Entry 1ZAF (X-ray diffraction, 2.20 A resolution); this record covers chains A and B of the 4 polymer chains in the assembly.

# Chain A (and B)
Protein: Estrogen receptor beta
From: Homo sapiens
Notes: chain B of this document is another copy of the same molecule, construct and numbering; everything in this record applies to it too
UniProt: Q92731 (ESR2_HUMAN); residues 263-500 here = UniProt positions 263-500
Chain sequence (238 residues; numbered 263 to 500; the number before each row is that of its first residue):
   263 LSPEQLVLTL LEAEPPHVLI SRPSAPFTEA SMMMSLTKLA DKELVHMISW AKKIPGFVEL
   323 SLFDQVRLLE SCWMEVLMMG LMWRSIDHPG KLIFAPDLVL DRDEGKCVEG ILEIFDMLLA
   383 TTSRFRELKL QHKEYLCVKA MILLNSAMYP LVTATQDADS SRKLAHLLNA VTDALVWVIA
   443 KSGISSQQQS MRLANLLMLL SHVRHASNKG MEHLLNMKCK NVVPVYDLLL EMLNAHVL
Disordered / not traced: 411-420
Construct notes: conflict A409 (Ser in Q92731)
Residues lining bound ligands: 3-Bromo-6-hydroxy-2- (789; 3-bromo-6-hydroxy-2-(4-hydroxyphenyl)-1H-inden-1-one): M295, L298, T299, L301, A302, E305, M336, L339, M340, L343, R346, F356, I376, F377, L380, G472, H475, L476, M479

# Interface between chain A and chain B
Contacting residue pairs (45):
  M403(A) with M460(B), hydrophobic
  N407(A) with M460(B); H464(B), hydrogen bond (backbone-side chain)
  A409(A) with H464(B)
  M410(A) with M379(B), hydrophobic; H464(B); H467(B)
  T434(A) with M453(B); A456(B); M460(B)
  D435(A) with Q449(B); M453(B)
  V438(A) with Q449(B); S452(B); M453(B), hydrophobic
  Q449(A) with D435(B), hydrogen bond; V438(B)
  S452(A) with V438(B); L455(B)
  M453(A) with N431(B); T434(B); D435(B)
  L455(A) with S452(B)
  A456(A) with T434(B); L459(B), hydrophobic
  N457(A) with N431(B)
  L459(A) with A456(B), hydrophobic
  M460(A) with M403(B), hydrophobic; N407(B); L430(B), hydrophobic; T434(B)
  L462(A) with S463(B)
  S463(A) with L462(B); S463(B); R466(B), hydrogen bond (backbone-side chain)
  H464(A) with N407(B), hydrogen bond (side chain-backbone); M410(B); R466(B)
  R466(A) with S463(B); H464(B); H467(B)
  H467(A) with M410(B); R466(B)
  N470(A) with H467(B); N470(B)
Interface residues without a listed pair, chain A (24 interface residues in all): M379, L430, N431
Interface residues without a listed pair, chain B (25 interface residues in all): A382, A409, A468

# In short
The interface between chain A and chain B involves 24 residues on one side and 25 on the other, with 4
hydrogen bonds. Polar pairs include N407(A)-H464(B), Q449(A)-D435(B) and S463(A)-R466(B). Chain A binds
3-Bromo-6-hydroxy-2-.
Chain A and chain B are both Estrogen receptor beta (Homo sapiens); the structure, Crystal structure of
estrogen receptor beta complexed with 3-Bromo-6-hydroxy-2-(4-hydroxy-phenyl)-inden-1-one, was determined by
X-ray diffraction.
